PDB entry 9E41 | electron microscopy, 2.83 A resolution | chains B and D of the 6 polymer chains in the assembly

Chain B (and D):
Molecule: Membrane Protei
From: Deer tick virus
Notes: chain D of this document is another copy of the same molecule, construct and numbering; everything in this record applies to it too
UniProt: Q8VBK7 (Q8VBK7_9FLAV); residues 1-75 here correspond to UniProt positions 204-278 (UniProt number = residue number + 203)
Amino-acid sequence (75 residues; row label = number of the first residue in the row):
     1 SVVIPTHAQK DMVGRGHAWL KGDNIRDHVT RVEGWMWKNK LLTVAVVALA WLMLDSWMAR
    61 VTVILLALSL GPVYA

Interface between chain B and chain D:
Contacting residue pairs (26; chain B residue first):
  Ser-1(B) / Asp-23(D)  hydrogen bond (backbone-side chain)
  Ser-1(B) / Asp-27(D)  hydrogen bond (backbone-side chain)
  Val-3(B) / Asp-27(D)
  Val-3(B) / Arg-31(D)
  Thr-6(B) / Ala-75(D)
  Asp-27(B) / Ser-1(D)
  His-28(B) / Val-73(D)
  His-28(B) / Tyr-74(D)
  His-28(B) / Ala-75(D)
  Thr-30(B) / Val-3(D)
  Arg-31(B) / Val-3(D)
  Leu-66(B) / Leu-66(D)  hydrophobic
  Ser-69(B) / Leu-70(D)
  Ser-69(B) / Tyr-74(D)  hydrogen bond (backbone-side chain)
  Leu-70(B) / Leu-66(D)  hydrophobic
  Leu-70(B) / Ser-69(D)
  Leu-70(B) / Leu-70(D)  hydrophobic
  Val-73(B) / His-28(D)  hydrogen bond (backbone-side chain)
  Val-73(B) / Val-73(D)  hydrophobic
  Val-73(B) / Tyr-74(D)
  Tyr-74(B) / His-28(D)
  Tyr-74(B) / Val-32(D)
  Tyr-74(B) / Ser-69(D)  hydrogen bond (side chain-backbone)
  Ala-75(B) / Thr-6(D)
  Ala-75(B) / Asn-24(D)
  Ala-75(B) / His-28(D)
Interface residues without a listed pair, chain B (15 interface residues in all): Asn-24, Val-32
Interface residues without a listed pair, chain D (16 interface residues in all): Leu-20

Overview:
Chain B and chain D form an interface of 15 and 16 residues respectively, with 5 hydrogen bonds. Polar pairs
include Ser-1(B)/Asp-23(D), Ser-1(B)/Asp-27(D) and Ser-69(B)/Tyr-74(D).
Both chains are Membrane Protei (Deer tick virus). Entry 9E41 (Asymmetric unit of yPOWV) was determined by
electron microscopy.
